PDB entry 8TVY | electron microscopy, 3.10 A resolution | chains A and B of the 17 polymer chains in the assembly

== Chain A ==
Protein: DNA-directed RNA polymerase II subunit RPB1
Source organism: Saccharomyces cerevisiae
Notes: EC 2.7.7.6
UniProtKB: P04050 (RPB1_YEAST); residue numbers follow UniProt; this construct covers 1-1733
Amino-acid sequence (1733 residues; row label = number of the first residue in the row):
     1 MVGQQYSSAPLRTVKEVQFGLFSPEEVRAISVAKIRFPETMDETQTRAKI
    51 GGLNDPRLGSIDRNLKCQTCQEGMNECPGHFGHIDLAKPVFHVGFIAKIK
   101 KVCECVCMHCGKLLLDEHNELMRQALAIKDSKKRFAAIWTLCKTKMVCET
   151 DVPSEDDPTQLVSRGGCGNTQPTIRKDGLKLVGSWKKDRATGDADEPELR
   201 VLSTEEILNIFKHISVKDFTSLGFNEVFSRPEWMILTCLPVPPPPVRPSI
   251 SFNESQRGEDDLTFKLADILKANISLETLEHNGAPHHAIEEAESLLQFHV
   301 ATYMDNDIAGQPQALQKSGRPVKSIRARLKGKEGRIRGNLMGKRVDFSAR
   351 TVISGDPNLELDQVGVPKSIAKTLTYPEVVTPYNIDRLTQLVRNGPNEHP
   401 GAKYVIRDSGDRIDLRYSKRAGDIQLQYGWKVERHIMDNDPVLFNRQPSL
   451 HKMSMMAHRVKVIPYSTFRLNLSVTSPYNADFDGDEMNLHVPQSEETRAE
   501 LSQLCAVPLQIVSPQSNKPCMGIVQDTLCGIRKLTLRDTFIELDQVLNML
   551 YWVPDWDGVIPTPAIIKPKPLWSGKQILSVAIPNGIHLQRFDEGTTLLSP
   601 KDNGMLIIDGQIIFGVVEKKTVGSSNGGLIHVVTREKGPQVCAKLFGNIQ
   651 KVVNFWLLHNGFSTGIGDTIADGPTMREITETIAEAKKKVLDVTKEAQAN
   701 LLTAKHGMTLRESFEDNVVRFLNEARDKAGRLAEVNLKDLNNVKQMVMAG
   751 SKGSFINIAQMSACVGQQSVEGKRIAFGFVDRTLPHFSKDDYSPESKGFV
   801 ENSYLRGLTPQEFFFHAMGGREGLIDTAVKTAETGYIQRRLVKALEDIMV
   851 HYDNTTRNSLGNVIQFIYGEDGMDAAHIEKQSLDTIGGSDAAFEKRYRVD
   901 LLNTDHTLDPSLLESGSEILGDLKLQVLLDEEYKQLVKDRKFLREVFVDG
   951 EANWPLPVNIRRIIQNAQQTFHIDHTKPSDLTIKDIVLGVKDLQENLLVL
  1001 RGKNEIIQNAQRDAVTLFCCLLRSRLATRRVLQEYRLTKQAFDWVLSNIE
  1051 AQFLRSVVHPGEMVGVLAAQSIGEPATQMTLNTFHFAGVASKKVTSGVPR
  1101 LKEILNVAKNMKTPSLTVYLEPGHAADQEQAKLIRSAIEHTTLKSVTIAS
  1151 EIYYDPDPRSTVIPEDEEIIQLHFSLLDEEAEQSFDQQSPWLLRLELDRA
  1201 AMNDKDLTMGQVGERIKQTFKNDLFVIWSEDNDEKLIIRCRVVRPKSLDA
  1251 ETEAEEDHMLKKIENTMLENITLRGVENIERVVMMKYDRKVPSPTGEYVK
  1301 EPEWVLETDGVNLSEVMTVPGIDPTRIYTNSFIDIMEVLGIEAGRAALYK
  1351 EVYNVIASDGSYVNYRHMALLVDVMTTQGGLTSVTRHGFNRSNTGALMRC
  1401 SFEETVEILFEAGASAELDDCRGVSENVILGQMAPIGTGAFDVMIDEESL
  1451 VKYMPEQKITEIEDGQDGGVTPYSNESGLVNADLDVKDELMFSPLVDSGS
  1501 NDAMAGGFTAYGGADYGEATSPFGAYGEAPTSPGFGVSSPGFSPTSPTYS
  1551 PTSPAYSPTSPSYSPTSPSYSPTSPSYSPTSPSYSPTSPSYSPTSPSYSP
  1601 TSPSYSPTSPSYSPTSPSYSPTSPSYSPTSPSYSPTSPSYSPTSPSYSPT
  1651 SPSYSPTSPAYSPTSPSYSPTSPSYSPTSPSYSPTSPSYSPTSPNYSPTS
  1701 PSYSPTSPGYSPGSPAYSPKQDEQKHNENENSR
Unresolved in the structure: 1-7, 1456-1733
UniProt features mapped onto this chain:
  - region: P248 to D260 (Lid loop), N306 to K323 (Rudder loop), P810 to E822 (Bridging helix)
  - binding site (Zn(2+)): C67, C70, C77, H80, C107, C110, C148, C167
  - binding site (Mg(2+)): D481, D483, D485
  - modified residue: T1471 (Phosphothreonine)
  - cross-link (Glycyl lysine isopeptide (Lys-Gly)): K695 (interchain with G-Cter in ubiquitin), K1246 (interchain with G-Cter in ubiquitin), K1350 (interchain with G-Cter in ubiquitin)
Disulfide bonds: C105-C142, C148-C167
Ion coordination: Zn2+ site 1: C67, C77, H80; Zn2+ site 2: C107, C110; Mg2+: D481, D483, D485

== Chain B ==
Protein: DNA-directed RNA polymerase subunit beta
Source organism: Saccharomyces cerevisiae
Notes: EC 2.7.7.6
UniProtKB: A0A6A5Q4H2 (A0A6A5Q4H2_YEASX); numbering as in UniProt (aligned over 1-1224)
Amino-acid sequence (1224 residues; numbered 1 to 1224; the number before each row is that of its first residue):
     1 MSDLANSEKYYDEDPYGFEDESAPITAEDSWAVISAFFREKGLVSQQLDS
    51 FNQFVDYTLQDIICEDSTLILEQLAQHTTESDNISRKYEISFGKIYVTKP
   101 MVNESDGVTHALYPQEARLRNLTYSSGLFVDVKKRTYEAIDVPGRELKYE
   151 LIAEESEDDSESGKVFIGRLPIMLRSKNCYLSEATESDLYKLKECPFDMG
   201 GYFIINGSEKVLIAQERSAGNIVQVFKKAAPSPISHVAEIRSALEKGSRF
   251 ISTLQVKLYGREGSSARTIKATLPYIKQDIPIVIIFRALGIIPDGEILEH
   301 ICYDVNDWQMLEMLKPCVEDGFVIQDRETALDFIGRRGTALGIKKEKRIQ
   351 YAKDILQKEFLPHITQLEGFESRKAFFLGYMINRLLLCALDRKDQDDRDH
   401 FGKKRLDLAGPLLAQLFKTLFKKLTKDIFRYMQRTVEEAHDFNMKLAINA
   451 KTITSGLKYALATGNWGEQKKAMSSRAGVSQVLNRYTYSSTLSHLRRTNT
   501 PIGRDGKLAKPRQLHNTHWGLVCPAETPEGQACGLVKNLSLMSCISVGTD
   551 PMPIITFLSEWGMEPLEDYVPHQSPDATRVFVNGVWHGVHRNPARLMETL
   601 RTLRRKGDINPEVSMIRDIREKELKIFTDAGRVYRPLFIVEDDESLGHKE
   651 LKVRKGHIAKLMATEYQDIEGGFEDVEEYTWSSLLNEGLVEYIDAEEEES
   701 ILIAMQPEDLEPAEANEENDLDVDPAKRIRVSHHATTFTHCEIHPSMILG
   751 VAASIIPFPDHNQSPRNTYQSAMGKQAMGVFLTNYNVRMDTMANILYYPQ
   801 KPLGTTRAMEYLKFRELPAGQNAIVAIACYSGYNQEDSMIMNQSSIDRGL
   851 FRSLFFRSYMDQEKKYGMSITETFEKPQRTNTLRMKHGTYDKLDDDGLIA
   901 PGVRVSGEDVIIGKTTPISPDEEELGQRTAYHSKRDASTPLRSTENGIVD
   951 QVLVTTNQDGLKFVKVRVRTTKIPQIGDKFASRHGQKGTIGITYRREDMP
  1001 FTAEGIVPDLIINPHAIPSRMTVAHLIECLLSKVAALSGNEGDASPFTDI
  1051 TVEGISKLLREHGYQSRGFEVMYNGHTGKKLMAQIFFGPTYYQRLRHMVD
  1101 DKIHARARGPMQVLTRQPVEGRSRDGGLRFGEMERDCMIAHGAASFLKER
  1151 LMEASDAFRVHICGICGLMTVIAKLNHNQFECKGCDNKIDIYQIHIPYAA
  1201 KLLFQELMAMNITPRLYTDRSRDF
Unresolved in the structure: 1-17
Ion coordination: Zn2+: C1163, C1166, C1182, C1185

== How chain A and chain B interact ==
Residue-residue contacts - 405 pairs, chain A then chain B:
  S8(A) - H1161(B)
  S8(A) - L1175(B)
  S8(A) - F1180(B)
  S8(A) - Q1193(B)
  A9(A) - H1161(B)
  A9(A) - Q1193(B)
  P10(A) - I1191(B)
  P10(A) - Y1192(B)
  P10(A) - Q1193(B)  hydrogen bond (backbone-backbone)
  L11(A) - Q1193(B)
  L11(A) - H1195(B)
  R12(A) - Y1192(B)
  R12(A) - Q1193(B)  hydrogen bond (backbone-backbone)
  R12(A) - I1194(B)
  R12(A) - T1218(B)
  T13(A) - T1218(B)
  V14(A) - I1194(B)  hydrophobic
  V14(A) - L1216(B)  hydrophobic
  V14(A) - Y1217(B)
  K15(A) - Y1217(B)  hydrogen bond (backbone-backbone)
  K15(A) - T1218(B)
  K15(A) - R1220(B)  hydrogen bond (backbone-side chain)
  E16(A) - R1215(B)
  E16(A) - L1216(B)
  E16(A) - Y1217(B)  hydrogen bond (backbone-backbone)
  E16(A) - D1219(B)
  E16(A) - R1220(B)
  E16(A) - S1221(B)  hydrogen bond
  E16(A) - R1222(B)
  V17(A) - R1215(B)
  V17(A) - L1216(B)  hydrophobic
  Q18(A) - T1213(B)
  Q18(A) - R1215(B)  hydrogen bond (backbone-backbone)
  Q18(A) - Y1217(B)
  F19(A) - T1213(B)
  F19(A) - P1214(B)  hydrophobic
  G20(A) - I1212(B)
  G20(A) - T1213(B)  hydrogen bond (backbone-side chain)
  L21(A) - N1211(B)
  L21(A) - I1212(B)  hydrophobic
  L21(A) - T1213(B)  hydrogen bond (backbone-side chain)
  F22(A) - M1208(B)
  F22(A) - N1211(B)  hydrogen bond (backbone-backbone)
  F22(A) - I1212(B)
  F22(A) - T1213(B)
  E26(A) - R1215(B)  salt bridge
  A29(A) - K1183(B)  hydrogen bond (backbone-side chain)
  A29(A) - G1184(B)
  I30(A) - T1170(B)
  S31(A) - K1183(B)
  R47(A) - P920(B)
  R47(A) - E922(B)  salt bridge
  Q68(A) - I1172(B)
  Q71(A) - K1174(B)
  E72(A) - L1175(B)
  E72(A) - N1176(B)
  M74(A) - R1116(B)  hydrogen bond (backbone-side chain)
  N75(A) - R1116(B)  hydrogen bond (backbone-side chain)
  N75(A) - F1158(B)
  E76(A) - R1159(B)  salt bridge
  P78(A) - K1201(B)
  G79(A) - Q1205(B)  hydrogen bond (backbone-side chain)
  H80(A) - I1172(B)
  F81(A) - Q1205(B)
  F81(A) - M1208(B)  hydrophobic
  H92(A) - M1210(B)  hydrogen bond (side chain-backbone)
  H92(A) - N1211(B)
  F95(A) - I1212(B)  hydrophobic
  F228(A) - R1215(B)
  F228(A) - Y1217(B)
  W233(A) - N1211(B)  hydrogen bond (backbone-side chain)
  L236(A) - N1211(B)
  P240(A) - M1208(B)
  P242(A) - A1209(B)  hydrophobic
  P245(A) - L1114(B)
  P245(A) - Y1198(B)
  V246(A) - L1114(B)
  V246(A) - L1202(B)  hydrophobic
  V246(A) - Q1205(B)
  V246(A) - E1206(B)
  P248(A) - L1114(B)
  I250(A) - V1113(B)  hydrophobic
  E254(A) - I918(B)
  E254(A) - R935(B)  salt bridge
  S255(A) - R935(B)  hydrogen bond
  Y303(A) - A1209(B)
  I325(A) - E1206(B)
  I325(A) - A1209(B)  hydrophobic
  I325(A) - M1210(B)  hydrophobic
  R328(A) - E1206(B)  salt bridge
  L329(A) - L1203(B)  hydrophobic
  L329(A) - E1206(B)
  L329(A) - L1207(B)  hydrophobic
  L329(A) - M1210(B)  hydrophobic
  K332(A) - R1129(B)
  R335(A) - L1114(B)
  R335(A) - E1206(B)  salt bridge
  R337(A) - R1129(B)  hydrogen bond (backbone-side chain)
  R337(A) - E1132(B)  salt bridge
  G338(A) - R1129(B)  hydrogen bond (backbone-side chain)
  N339(A) - T1115(B)
  N339(A) - Q1117(B)  hydrogen bond (backbone-side chain)
  N339(A) - A1199(B)
  L340(A) - A1199(B)  hydrophobic
  L340(A) - A1200(B)
  L340(A) - L1203(B)  hydrophobic
  M341(A) - E1132(B)
  M341(A) - R1135(B)
  G342(A) - R1129(B)  hydrogen bond (backbone-side chain)
  G342(A) - F1130(B)
  K343(A) - Q1117(B)
  K343(A) - L1128(B)
  K343(A) - R1129(B)
  K343(A) - F1130(B)  hydrogen bond (backbone-backbone)
  K343(A) - L1151(B)  hydrogen bond (side chain-backbone)
  K343(A) - S1155(B)
  K343(A) - D1156(B)  salt bridge
  K343(A) - P1197(B)
  R344(A) - P1118(B)
  R344(A) - E1120(B)  salt bridge
  R344(A) - G1127(B)  hydrogen bond (side chain-backbone)
  R344(A) - L1128(B)
  R344(A) - S1155(B)
  V345(A) - G1127(B)
  V345(A) - L1128(B)  hydrogen bond (backbone-backbone)
  V345(A) - F1130(B)  hydrophobic
  V345(A) - R1150(B)
  D346(A) - R1106(B)  salt bridge
  D346(A) - R1108(B)
  D346(A) - M1111(B)
  D346(A) - P1118(B)
  D346(A) - R1150(B)  hydrogen bond (backbone-side chain)
  D346(A) - A1154(B)  hydrogen bond (backbone-backbone)
  F347(A) - R1106(B)  hydrogen bond (backbone-backbone)
  F347(A) - A1107(B)  hydrophobic
  F347(A) - R1108(B)
  F347(A) - R1150(B)  hydrogen bond (backbone-side chain)
  S348(A) - A1105(B)
  S348(A) - R1106(B)  hydrogen bond (backbone-backbone)
  S348(A) - L1128(B)
  A349(A) - H1104(B)
  A349(A) - A1105(B)  hydrophobic
  A349(A) - L1128(B)
  R350(A) - K1102(B)
  R350(A) - I1103(B)
  R350(A) - H1104(B)  hydrogen bond (backbone-backbone)
  R350(A) - L1128(B)
  T351(A) - V1099(B)
  T351(A) - I1103(B)
  V352(A) - V1099(B)  hydrophobic
  V352(A) - K1102(B)
  G355(A) - Y833(B)
  D356(A) - Y833(B)  hydrogen bond
  P357(A) - G832(B)
  P357(A) - Y833(B)
  N358(A) - Y833(B)  hydrogen bond
  S369(A) - I1103(B)
  I370(A) - I1103(B)  hydrophobic
  T373(A) - A1105(B)
  T373(A) - R1106(B)
  T373(A) - A1107(B)
  L374(A) - A1105(B)  hydrophobic
  L374(A) - R1106(B)
  R412(A) - R1108(B)
  E433(A) - R1108(B)  salt bridge
  L443(A) - F1146(B)  hydrophobic
  N445(A) - E1134(B)
  Q447(A) - R1129(B)
  Q447(A) - E1134(B)  hydrogen bond
  S449(A) - M1133(B)
  S449(A) - E1134(B)  hydrogen bond
  S449(A) - C1137(B)  hydrogen bond (backbone-side chain)
  H451(A) - C1137(B)  hydrogen bond (backbone-side chain)
  K452(A) - A1140(B)
  K452(A) - H1141(B)  hydrogen bond (backbone-side chain)
  M455(A) - E1134(B)
  M455(A) - C1137(B)  hydrophobic
  M455(A) - M1138(B)  hydrophobic
  M455(A) - H1141(B)  hydrogen bond (backbone-side chain)
  Y465(A) - I976(B)  hydrophobic
  S466(A) - V1099(B)
  S466(A) - D1100(B)  hydrogen bond
  S466(A) - I1103(B)
  T467(A) - I976(B)
  T467(A) - G977(B)
  T467(A) - V1099(B)
  R469(A) - Y833(B)
  R469(A) - I976(B)
  R469(A) - G991(B)  hydrogen bond (side chain-backbone)
  L472(A) - Q835(B)
  L472(A) - E836(B)
  D481(A) - E836(B)
  D481(A) - D837(B)
  F482(A) - E836(B)
  F482(A) - S838(B)
  F482(A) - T989(B)  hydrogen bond (backbone-side chain)
  D483(A) - D837(B)
  D483(A) - K979(B)
  D483(A) - K987(B)
  D483(A) - T989(B)
  G484(A) - T989(B)
  E486(A) - K1102(B)
  N488(A) - L1128(B)
  V491(A) - R1150(B)  hydrogen bond (backbone-side chain)
  P492(A) - E1149(B)
  Q493(A) - E1149(B)  hydrogen bond (backbone-side chain)
  Q493(A) - R1150(B)
  Q493(A) - E1153(B)
  S494(A) - E1149(B)
  T497(A) - S1145(B)
  T497(A) - E1149(B)  hydrogen bond
  E500(A) - A1143(B)
  E500(A) - A1144(B)
  E500(A) - S1145(B)  hydrogen bond
  E500(A) - F1146(B)  hydrogen bond (side chain-backbone)
  L501(A) - F1146(B)  hydrophobic
  L504(A) - G1142(B)
  C505(A) - M1138(B)  hydrophobic
  C505(A) - H1141(B)
  Q510(A) - H1141(B)
  V524(A) - Q835(B)
  Q525(A) - Q835(B)
  Q525(A) - E836(B)  hydrogen bond
  Q525(A) - N1013(B)  hydrogen bond
  Q525(A) - H1015(B)  hydrogen bond (backbone-side chain)
  D526(A) - C829(B)  hydrogen bond
  D526(A) - Q835(B)
  D526(A) - N1013(B)  hydrogen bond
  D526(A) - H1015(B)  salt bridge
  T527(A) - Q835(B)
  C529(A) - H1015(B)  hydrogen bond
  L657(A) - C829(B)  hydrophobic
  L658(A) - Y830(B)  hydrophobic
  L658(A) - S831(B)
  L658(A) - N1074(B)
  L658(A) - H1076(B)
  L658(A) - L1081(B)
  H659(A) - N1074(B)  hydrogen bond
  H659(A) - T1077(B)
  H659(A) - L1081(B)
  N660(A) - L1081(B)
  N660(A) - M1082(B)  hydrogen bond (backbone-backbone)
  N660(A) - A1083(B)
  G661(A) - C829(B)
  G661(A) - A1083(B)
  F662(A) - A828(B)
  F662(A) - C829(B)  hydrogen bond (backbone-backbone)
  F662(A) - P1014(B)
  F662(A) - A1083(B)
  S663(A) - I827(B)  hydrogen bond (side chain-backbone)
  S663(A) - P1014(B)
  S663(A) - Q1084(B)
  S663(A) - I1085(B)
  S663(A) - F1086(B)  hydrogen bond (side chain-backbone)
  T664(A) - I827(B)
  T664(A) - P1014(B)
  T664(A) - I1017(B)
  T664(A) - F1086(B)
  G665(A) - L1026(B)
  G665(A) - F1069(B)
  G665(A) - F1086(B)
  I666(A) - V1023(B)  hydrophobic
  I666(A) - L1026(B)  hydrophobic
  I666(A) - I1027(B)  hydrophobic
  I666(A) - R1067(B)
  I666(A) - F1086(B)
  I670(A) - R1067(B)
  M746(A) - P1014(B)
  M746(A) - H1015(B)
  M746(A) - P1018(B)  hydrophobic
  S751(A) - H1015(B)  hydrogen bond
  K752(A) - H1015(B)
  K752(A) - P1018(B)
  K752(A) - S1019(B)
  N757(A) - P1018(B)  hydrogen bond (side chain-backbone)
  N757(A) - S1019(B)
  N757(A) - M1021(B)
  Q760(A) - M1021(B)
  M761(A) - M1021(B)  hydrophobic
  M761(A) - V1023(B)  hydrophobic
  E771(A) - K510(B)  salt bridge
  A776(A) - N516(B)  hydrogen bond (backbone-side chain)
  G778(A) - N516(B)
  F779(A) - N516(B)
  F779(A) - T517(B)
  F779(A) - E698(B)
  F779(A) - E699(B)
  V780(A) - E699(B)
  R782(A) - E698(B)
  R782(A) - E699(B)  hydrogen bond (side chain-backbone)
  R782(A) - S700(B)
  R782(A) - I701(B)  hydrogen bond (side chain-backbone)
  R782(A) - L702(B)
  T783(A) - N516(B)  hydrogen bond (backbone-side chain)
  L784(A) - W519(B)  hydrophobic
  P785(A) - E698(B)
  P785(A) - I701(B)
  P785(A) - L702(B)
  P785(A) - I703(B)  hydrogen bond (backbone-backbone)
  H786(A) - W519(B)
  H786(A) - I703(B)
  H786(A) - M705(B)
  H786(A) - H734(B)  hydrogen bond (backbone-side chain)
  H786(A) - E742(B)  salt bridge
  F787(A) - L702(B)
  S788(A) - L702(B)
  S788(A) - H734(B)
  E795(A) - V731(B)
  E801(A) - I729(B)
  N802(A) - R728(B)
  N802(A) - I729(B)  hydrogen bond (side chain-backbone)
  Y804(A) - H761(B)  hydrogen bond (backbone-side chain)
  Y804(A) - N762(B)
  Y804(A) - Q763(B)
  Y804(A) - M1021(B)  hydrophobic
  Y804(A) - V1023(B)  hydrophobic
  L805(A) - H761(B)  hydrogen bond (backbone-side chain)
  L805(A) - V1023(B)  hydrophobic
  L805(A) - V1052(B)  hydrophobic
  R806(A) - P725(B)  hydrogen bond (side chain-backbone)
  R806(A) - K727(B)  hydrogen bond (side chain-backbone)
  R806(A) - R728(B)
  R806(A) - H761(B)
  G807(A) - R728(B)
  G807(A) - D760(B)
  G807(A) - H761(B)
  L808(A) - R728(B)
  L808(A) - D760(B)  hydrogen bond (backbone-backbone)
  L808(A) - F1047(B)
  T809(A) - R730(B)
  T809(A) - F1047(B)
  P810(A) - W519(B)
  P810(A) - M705(B)  hydrophobic
  P810(A) - P745(B)  hydrophobic
  P810(A) - F1047(B)  hydrophobic
  Q811(A) - M705(B)
  F813(A) - L749(B)  hydrophobic
  F813(A) - P759(B)
  F813(A) - D760(B)
  F813(A) - N767(B)
  F813(A) - F1047(B)  hydrophobic
  F814(A) - H515(B)
  F814(A) - N516(B)
  F814(A) - W519(B)  hydrophobic
  F814(A) - P524(B)  hydrophobic
  H816(A) - Q763(B)
  H816(A) - S764(B)  hydrogen bond (backbone-side chain)
  A817(A) - L514(B)
  A817(A) - P524(B)  hydrophobic
  A817(A) - S764(B)  hydrogen bond (backbone-side chain)
  M818(A) - L514(B)
  M818(A) - H515(B)
  M818(A) - N516(B)
  R821(A) - L514(B)
  R821(A) - C523(B)
  R821(A) - P524(B)  hydrogen bond (side chain-backbone)
  R821(A) - T527(B)
  R821(A) - G534(B)
  L824(A) - T768(B)
  L824(A) - Y769(B)
  I825(A) - R512(B)
  I825(A) - Q513(B)
  A828(A) - G530(B)
  V829(A) - L508(B)  hydrophobic
  Q838(A) - M1133(B)
  R839(A) - E1132(B)  salt bridge
  V842(A) - D1136(B)
  E846(A) - R1135(B)  salt bridge
  M1063(A) - I1139(B)
  V1066(A) - D1136(B)
  V1066(A) - I1139(B)  hydrophobic
  V1066(A) - A1140(B)  hydrophobic
  Q1070(A) - D1136(B)
  Q1070(A) - C1137(B)
  Q1070(A) - A1140(B)
  K1144(A) - R261(B)
  E1269(A) - R261(B)  salt bridge
  L1409(A) - L1207(B)  hydrophobic
  F1410(A) - M1210(B)  hydrophobic
  F1410(A) - I1212(B)  hydrophobic
  L1418(A) - R1222(B)
  D1420(A) - R1220(B)  hydrogen bond (backbone-side chain)
  R1422(A) - F1224(B)
  V1424(A) - R1135(B)
  V1424(A) - I1139(B)  hydrophobic
  V1428(A) - L1151(B)  hydrophobic
  I1429(A) - P1197(B)
  I1429(A) - A1200(B)
  L1430(A) - H1195(B)
  L1430(A) - I1196(B)
  L1430(A) - P1197(B)
  G1431(A) - K1148(B)
  G1431(A) - M1152(B)
  G1431(A) - P1197(B)
  M1433(A) - A1144(B)  hydrophobic
  M1433(A) - S1145(B)
  M1433(A) - K1148(B)
  A1434(A) - A1144(B)
  I1436(A) - I1139(B)  hydrophobic
  I1436(A) - A1144(B)
  I1436(A) - L1147(B)  hydrophobic
  G1437(A) - G1142(B)
  T1438(A) - G1142(B)  hydrogen bond (backbone-backbone)
  T1438(A) - A1144(B)  hydrogen bond (side chain-backbone)
  T1438(A) - S1145(B)
Other interface residues (no listed pair), chain A (213 interface residues in all): R28, C70, P243, M304, G319, R326, E333, I336, I353, P448, T475, H490, E496, N654, G667, D668, N742, V743, G753, F777, K789, E812, G820, E822, H1258, N1265, G1413, C1421, S1425, Q1432, G1439
Other interface residues (no listed pair), chain B (198 interface residues in all): E262, G263, E319, H400, K471, H518, C533, A704, A726, I748, P765, N834, G988, L1030, K1080, G1109, V1119, G1131, V1160, L1168, V1171, A1173, H1177, F1204

== Overview ==
213 residues of chain A and 198 residues of chain B are in contact; the contacts include 78 hydrogen bonds and
17 salt bridges. Polar contacts include E26(A)-R1215(B), R47(A)-E922(B) and E76(A)-R1159(B). UniProt lists 8
Zn2+-binding residues and 3 Mg2+-binding residues on chain A.
Here chain A is DNA-directed RNA polymerase II subunit RPB1 and chain B is DNA-directed RNA polymerase subunit
beta, both from Saccharomyces cerevisiae. Entry 8TVY (Cryo-EM structure of CPD lesion containing RNA
Polymerase II elongation complex with Rad26 and Elf1 (closed ...) was determined by electron microscopy (same
publication as 8TUG, 8TVP, 8TVQ, 8TVS, 8TVV, 8TVW and 8TVX).
